9D2X - chains C and F of the 3 polymer chains in the assembly; structure by X-ray diffraction, 2.29 A resolution.

[Chain C]
Molecule: 16-nt DNA strand
Sequence (16 nucleotides; each row starts with the number of its first residue):
     1 AATAAAAGGA AGTGGG

[Chain F]
Protein: SpiD
From: Raja eglanteria
UniProtKB: Q9DEW5 (Q9DEW5_RAJEG); residues 165-270 here correspond to UniProt positions 168-273 (UniProt number = residue number + 3)
Amino-acid sequence (107 residues; each row starts with the number of its first residue):
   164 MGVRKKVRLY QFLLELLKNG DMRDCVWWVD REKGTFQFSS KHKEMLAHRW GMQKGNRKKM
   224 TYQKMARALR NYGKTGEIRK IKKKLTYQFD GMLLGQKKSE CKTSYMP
Not modelled in the structure: 164-168, 257-270
Differences from the reference sequence: initiating methionine (164)

[Chain C / chain F interface]
Pairs across the interface (18):
  DA5(C) - Ser203(F)  hydrogen bond to the phosphate
  DA5(C) - Lys206(F)  salt bridge to the phosphate
  DA5(C) - Lys247(F)  sugar contact
  DA5(C) - Leu248(F)  phosphate contact
  DA6(C) - Tyr225(F)  hydrogen bond to the phosphate
  DA6(C) - Gln226(F)  base contact
  DA6(C) - Lys243(F)  salt bridge to the phosphate
  DA6(C) - Lys246(F)  phosphate contact
  DA6(C) - Lys247(F)  phosphate contact
  DA6(C) - Leu248(F)  hydrogen bond to the phosphate
  DA7(C) - Gln226(F)  base contact
  DA7(C) - Arg233(F)  hydrogen bond to the base
  DA7(C) - Lys243(F)  phosphate contact
  DG8(C) - Arg230(F)  hydrogen bond to the base
  DG8(C) - Arg233(F)  hydrogen bond to the base
  DG9(C) - Arg230(F)  hydrogen bond to the base
  DA10(C) - Arg230(F)  base contact
  DT13(C) - Arg220(F)  sugar contact
Other interface residues (no listed pair), chain C (8 interface residues in all): DA4
Other interface residues (no listed pair), chain F (13 interface residues in all): Thr249, Tyr250

[Overview]
Chain C and chain F form an interface of 8 and 13 residues respectively; the contacts include 7 hydrogen bonds
and 2 salt bridges. Among the polar pairs are DA7(C)-Arg233(F), DG8(C)-Arg230(F) and DG8(C)-Arg233(F).
Chain C is a 16-nt DNA strand and chain F is SpiD (Raja eglanteria); the structure, SpiD ETS-domain (168-273)
in complex with the DNA sequence d(AATAAAAGGAAGTGGG), was determined by X-ray diffraction.
